3K48 - chains D and R of the 6 polymer chains in the assembly; structure by X-ray diffraction, 2.80 A resolution.

Chain D:
Protein: Tumor necrosis factor ligand superfamily member 13
From: Mus musculus
Reference sequence: Q9D777 (TNF13_MOUSE); numbering as in UniProt (aligned over 104-241)
Sequence (140 residues; row label = number of the first residue in the row):
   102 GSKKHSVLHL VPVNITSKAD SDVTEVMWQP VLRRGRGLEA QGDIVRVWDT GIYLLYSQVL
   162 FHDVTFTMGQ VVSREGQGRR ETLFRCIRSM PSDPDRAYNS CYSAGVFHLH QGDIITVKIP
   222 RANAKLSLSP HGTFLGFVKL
Unresolved in the structure: 102-104
Differences from the reference sequence: expression tag (102-103)
Disulfides: Cys187-Cys202
Curated features (UniProtKB/Swiss-Prot):
  - glycosylation: Asn115 (N-linked (GlcNAc...) asparagine)

Chain R:
Protein: peptide
Sequence (16 residues; numbered 1 to 16; the number before each row is that of its first residue):
     1 SGWCDPRWYD PFMCEH
Disulfides: Cys4-Cys14

Interface between chain D and chain R:
Contacting residue pairs - 20 pairs, chain D then chain R:
  Thr168(D) - Trp3(R)
  Met169(D) - Trp3(R)
  Gly170(D) - Trp3(R)
  Gln171(D) - Trp3(R)
  Val172(D) - Trp3(R)  hydrophobic
  Val172(D) - Trp8(R)  hydrophobic
  Arg181(D) - Arg7(R)
  Thr183(D) - Arg7(R)  hydrogen bond (side chain-backbone)
  Thr183(D) - Trp8(R)
  Arg186(D) - Trp3(R)
  Arg186(D) - Asp10(R)  salt bridge
  Arg186(D) - Met13(R)
  Cys187(D) - Trp3(R)
  Ile188(D) - Met13(R)  hydrophobic
  Lys219(D) - Arg7(R)
  Pro221(D) - Gly2(R)
  Pro221(D) - Trp3(R)  hydrophobic
  Arg222(D) - Ser1(R)  hydrogen bond (side chain-backbone)
  Arg222(D) - Gly2(R)
  Arg222(D) - Trp3(R)
Other interface residues (no listed pair), chain D (14 interface residues in all): Val124

Summary:
Chain D and chain R form an interface of 14 and 7 residues respectively, with 2 hydrogen bonds and 1 salt
bridge. Among the polar pairs are Arg186(D)-Asp10(R), Thr183(D)-Arg7(R) and Arg222(D)-Ser1(R).
Chain D is Tumor necrosis factor ligand superfamily member 13 (Mus musculus) and chain R is peptide; the
structure, Crystal structure of APRIL bound to a peptide, was determined by X-ray diffraction.
